Entry 8RCN (electron microscopy, 3.10 A resolution); this record covers chains Y and X of the 3 polymer chains in the assembly.

== Chain Y ==
Name: Regulatory-associated protein of mTOR
Organism: Homo sapiens
UniProt: Q8N122 (RPTOR_HUMAN); numbering as in UniProt (aligned over 1-1335)
Chain sequence (1335 residues; numbered 1 to 1335; the number before each row is that of its first residue):
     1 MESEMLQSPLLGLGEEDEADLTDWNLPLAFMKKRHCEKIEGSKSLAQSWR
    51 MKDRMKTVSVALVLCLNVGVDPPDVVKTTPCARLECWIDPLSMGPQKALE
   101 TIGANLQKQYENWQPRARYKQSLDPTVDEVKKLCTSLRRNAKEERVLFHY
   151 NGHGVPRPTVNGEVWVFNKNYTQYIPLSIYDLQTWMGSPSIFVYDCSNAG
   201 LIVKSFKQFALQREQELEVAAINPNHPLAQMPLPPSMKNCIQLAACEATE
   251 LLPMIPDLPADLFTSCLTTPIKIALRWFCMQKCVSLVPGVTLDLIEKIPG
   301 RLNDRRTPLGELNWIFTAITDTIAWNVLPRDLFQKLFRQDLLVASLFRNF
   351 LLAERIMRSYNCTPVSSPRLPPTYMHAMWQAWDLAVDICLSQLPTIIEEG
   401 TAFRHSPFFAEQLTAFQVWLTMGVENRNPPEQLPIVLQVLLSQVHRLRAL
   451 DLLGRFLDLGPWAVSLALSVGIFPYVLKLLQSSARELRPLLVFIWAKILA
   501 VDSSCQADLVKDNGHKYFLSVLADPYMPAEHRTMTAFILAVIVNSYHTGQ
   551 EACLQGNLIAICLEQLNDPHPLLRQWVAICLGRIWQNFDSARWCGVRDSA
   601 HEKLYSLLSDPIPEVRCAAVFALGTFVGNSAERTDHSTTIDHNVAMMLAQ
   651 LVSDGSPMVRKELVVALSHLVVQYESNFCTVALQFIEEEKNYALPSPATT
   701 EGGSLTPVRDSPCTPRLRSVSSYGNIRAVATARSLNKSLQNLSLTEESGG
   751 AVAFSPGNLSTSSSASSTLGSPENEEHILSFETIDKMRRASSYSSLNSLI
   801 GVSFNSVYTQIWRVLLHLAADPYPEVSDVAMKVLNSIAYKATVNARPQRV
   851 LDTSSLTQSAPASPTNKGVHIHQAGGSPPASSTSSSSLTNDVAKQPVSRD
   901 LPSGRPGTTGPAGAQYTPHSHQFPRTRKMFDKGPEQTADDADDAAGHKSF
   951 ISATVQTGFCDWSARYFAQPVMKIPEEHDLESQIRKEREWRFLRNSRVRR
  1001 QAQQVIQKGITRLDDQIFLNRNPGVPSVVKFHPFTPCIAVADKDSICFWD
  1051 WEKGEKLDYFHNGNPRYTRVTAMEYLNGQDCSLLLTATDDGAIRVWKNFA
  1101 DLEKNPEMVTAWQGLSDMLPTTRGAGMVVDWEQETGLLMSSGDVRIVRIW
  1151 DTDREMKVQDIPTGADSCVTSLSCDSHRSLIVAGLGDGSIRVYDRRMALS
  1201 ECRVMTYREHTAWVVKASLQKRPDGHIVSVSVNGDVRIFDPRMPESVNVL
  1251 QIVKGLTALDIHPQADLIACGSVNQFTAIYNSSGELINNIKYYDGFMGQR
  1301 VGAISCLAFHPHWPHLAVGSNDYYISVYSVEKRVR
Not modelled in the structure: 1-53, 220-235, 395-1335
Swiss-Prot annotation at these positions:
  - modified residue: S44 (Phosphoserine), S122 (Phosphoserine), S696 (Phosphoserine), T706 (Phosphothreonine), S719 (Phosphoserine), S721 (Phosphoserine), S722 (Phosphoserine), S738 (Phosphoserine), S791 (Phosphoserine), S792 (Phosphoserine), S836 (Phosphoserine), S855 (Phosphoserine), S859 (Phosphoserine), S863 (Phosphoserine), T865 (Phosphothreonine), S877 (Phosphoserine), S982 (Phosphoserine), K1097 (N6-acetyllysine)
  - glycosylation: T700 (O-linked (GlcNAc) threonine)
  - cross-link (Glycyl lysine isopeptide (Lys-Gly)): K932 (interchain with G-Cter in ubiquitin), K948 (interchain with G-Cter in ubiquitin)
  - mutagenesis: N557 to E564 (In alpha24 mutant; abolished interaction with GTP-bound RRAGA and recruitment to lysosomes), A560 (A560F: In alphax3 mutant; abolished interaction with GTP-bound RRAGA and recruitment to lysosomes; when associated with E-597 and A-635), C594 to D598 (In alpha26 mutant; abolished interaction with GTP-bound RRAGA and recruitment to lysosomes), R597 (R597E: In alphax3 mutant; abolished interaction with GTP-bound RRAGA and recruitment to lysosomes; when associated with F-560 and A-635), T634 to H636 (In alpha29 mutant; abolished interaction with GTP-bound RRAGA and recruitment to lysosomes), D635 (D635A: In alphax3 mutant; abolished interaction with GTP-bound RRAGA and recruitment to lysosomes; when associated with F-560 and E-597), T699 (T699A: Does not affect O-GlcNAcylation in response to glucose sufficiency), T700 (T700A: Abolished O-GlcNAcylation in response to glucose sufficiency, leading to decreased mTORC1 activation), S722 (S722A: Abolishes AMPK-mediated phosphorylation; when associated with A-792. Increased O-GlcNAcylation; when associated with A-792), K737 (K737R: Does not affect ubiquitination), S791 (S791A/D: Abolished phosphorylation after forskolin treatment), S792 (S792A: Abolishes AMPK-mediated phosphorylation; when associated with A-722. Increased O-GlcNAcylation; when associated with A-722. Does not affect phosphorylation after forskolin treatment), 10 further mutagenesis entries in UniProt

== Chain X ==
Name: Eukaryotic translation initiation factor 4E-binding protein 1
Organism: Homo sapiens
UniProt: Q13541 (4EBP1_HUMAN); residues 1-118 here = UniProt positions 1-118
Chain sequence (118 residues; numbered 1 to 118; the number before each row is that of its first residue):
     1 MSGGSSCSQTPSRAIPATRRVVLGDGVQLPPGDYSTTPGGTLFSTTPGGT
    51 RIIYDRKFLMECRNSPVTKTPPRDLPTIPGVTSPSSDEPPMEASQSHLRN
   101 SPEDKRAGGEESQFEMDI
Not modelled in the structure: 1-110
Swiss-Prot annotation at these positions:
  - motif: Y54 to M60 (YXXXXLphi motif), F114 to I118 (TOS motif)
  - modified residue: S2 (N-acetylserine), T37 (Phosphothreonine), T41 (Phosphothreonine), S44 (Phosphoserine), T46 (Phosphothreonine), T50 (Phosphothreonine), Y54 (Phosphotyrosine), S65 (Phosphoserine), T70 (Phosphothreonine), T77 (Phosphothreonine), S83 (Phosphoserine), S96 (Phosphoserine), S101 (Phosphoserine), S112 (Phosphoserine)
  - cross-link: K57 (Glycyl lysine isopeptide (Lys-Gly) (interchain with G-Cter in ubiquitin))
  - mutagenesis: T37 (T37A: Abolishes phosphorylation by MTOR and increased ubiquitination by the BCR(KLHL25) complex; when associated with A-46; A-65 and A-70), T46 (T46A: Abolishes phosphorylation by MTOR and increased ubiquitination by the BCR(KLHL25) complex; when associated with A-37; A-65 and A-70), K57 (K57R: Impaired ubiquitination by the BCR(KLHL25) complex), L59 to M60 (Abolishes eIF4E-binding. Increased ubiquitination by the BCR(KLHL25) complex), S65 (S65A: Abolishes phosphorylation by MTOR and increased ubiquitination by the BCR(KLHL25) complex; when associated with A-37; A-46 and A-70), K69 (K69R: Does not affect ubiquitination by the BCR(KLHL25) complex), T70 (T70A: Abolishes phosphorylation by MTOR and increased ubiquitination by the BCR(KLHL25) complex; when associated with A-37; A-46 and A-65), K105 (K105R: Does not affect ubiquitination by the BCR(KLHL25) complex), Q113 (Q113A: Reduced interaction with RPTOR)

== Chain Y / chain X interface ==
Residue-residue contacts (9):
  R54(Y) - Q113(X)
  K56(Y) - E111(X)  salt bridge
  R305(Y) - I118(X)
  W314(Y) - F114(X)  hydrophobic
  W314(Y) - M116(X)  hydrophobic
  T317(Y) - F114(X)
  F337(Y) - Q113(X)
  R338(Y) - Q113(X)
  L341(Y) - Q113(X)
Interface residues without a listed pair, chain X (6 interface residues in all): S112

== Overview ==
The interface between chain Y and chain X involves 8 residues on one side and 6 on the other, with 1 salt
bridge. The salt-bridged pair is K56(Y)-E111(X). UniProt lists 38 mutagenesis sites on chain Y; 10 mutagenesis
sites on chain X.
Chain Y is Regulatory-associated protein of mTOR and chain X is Eukaryotic translation initiation factor
4E-binding protein 1, both from Homo sapiens; the structure, CryoEM structure of mTORC1 with a paediatric
kidney cancer-associated 1455-EWED-1458 duplication in mTOR, Focused region of ..., was determined by electron
microscopy.
